PDB entry 8E5K | electron microscopy, 4.20 A resolution (low resolution: residue-level contacts below are approximate; hydrogen-bond / salt-bridge calls are withheld) | chains 6 and B of the 9 polymer chains in the assembly

== Chain 6 ==
Molecule: T DNA
Sequence (60 nucleotides; numbered 2 to 61; the number before each row is that of its first residue):
     2 CCCTGTCTGGCGTCCTCTCACCTATGATCATGACGGTCGTCAGTGTGTAG
    52 ATGATTAGTT
Disordered / not traced: 39-61

== Chain B ==
Molecule: DNA-directed RNA polymerase subunit beta'
From: Escherichia coli
Notes: EC 2.7.7.6
UniProtKB: P0A8T7 (RPOC_ECOLI); residues 1-1407 here = UniProt positions 1-1407
Sequence (1407 residues; row label = number of the first residue in the row):
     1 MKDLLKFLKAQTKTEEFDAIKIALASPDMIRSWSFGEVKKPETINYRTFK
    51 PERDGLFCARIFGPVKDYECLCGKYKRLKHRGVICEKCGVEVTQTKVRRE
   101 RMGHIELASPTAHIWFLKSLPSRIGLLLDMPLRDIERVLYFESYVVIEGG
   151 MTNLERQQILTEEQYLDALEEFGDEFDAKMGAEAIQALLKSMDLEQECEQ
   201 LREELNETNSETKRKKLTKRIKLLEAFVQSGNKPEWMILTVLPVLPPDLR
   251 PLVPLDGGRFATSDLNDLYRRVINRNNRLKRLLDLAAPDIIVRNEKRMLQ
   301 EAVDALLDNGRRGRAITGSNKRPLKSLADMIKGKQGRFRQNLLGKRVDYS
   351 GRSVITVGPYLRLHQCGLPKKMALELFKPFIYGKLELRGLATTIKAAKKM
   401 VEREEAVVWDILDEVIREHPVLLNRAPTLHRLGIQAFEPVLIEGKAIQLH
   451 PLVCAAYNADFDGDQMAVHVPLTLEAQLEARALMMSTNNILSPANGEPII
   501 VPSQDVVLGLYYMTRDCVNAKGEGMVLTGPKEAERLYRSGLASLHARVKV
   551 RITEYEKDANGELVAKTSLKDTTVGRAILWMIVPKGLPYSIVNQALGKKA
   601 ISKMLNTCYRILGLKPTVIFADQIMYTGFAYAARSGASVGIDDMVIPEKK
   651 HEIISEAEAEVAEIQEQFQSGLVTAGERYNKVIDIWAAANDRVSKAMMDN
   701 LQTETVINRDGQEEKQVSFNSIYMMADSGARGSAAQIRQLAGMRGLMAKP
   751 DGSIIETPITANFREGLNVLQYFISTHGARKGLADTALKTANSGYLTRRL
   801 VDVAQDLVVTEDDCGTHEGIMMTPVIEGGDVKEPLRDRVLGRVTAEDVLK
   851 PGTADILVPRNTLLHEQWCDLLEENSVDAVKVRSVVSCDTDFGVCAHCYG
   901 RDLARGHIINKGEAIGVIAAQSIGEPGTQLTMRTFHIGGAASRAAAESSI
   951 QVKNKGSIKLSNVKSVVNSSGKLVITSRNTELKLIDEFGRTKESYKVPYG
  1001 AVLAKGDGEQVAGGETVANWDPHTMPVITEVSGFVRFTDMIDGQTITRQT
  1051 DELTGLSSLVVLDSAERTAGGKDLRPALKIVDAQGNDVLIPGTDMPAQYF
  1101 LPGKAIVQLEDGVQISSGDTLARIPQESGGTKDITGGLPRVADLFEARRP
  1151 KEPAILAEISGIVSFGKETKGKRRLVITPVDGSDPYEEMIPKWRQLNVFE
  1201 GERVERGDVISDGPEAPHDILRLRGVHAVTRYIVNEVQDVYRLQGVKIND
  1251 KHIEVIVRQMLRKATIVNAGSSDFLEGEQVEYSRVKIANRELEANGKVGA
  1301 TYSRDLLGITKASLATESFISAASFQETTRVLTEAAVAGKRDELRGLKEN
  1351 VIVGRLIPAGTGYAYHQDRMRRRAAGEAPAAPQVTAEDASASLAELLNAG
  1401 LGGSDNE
Disordered / not traced: 1-15, 934-947, 1127-1135, 1374-1407
Disulfide bonds: Cys-72/Cys-88
Swiss-Prot annotation at these positions:
  - binding site (Zn(2+)): Cys-70, Cys-72, Cys-85, Cys-88, Cys-814, Cys-888, Cys-895, Cys-898
  - binding site (Mg(2+)): Asp-460, Asp-462, Asp-464
  - modified residue: Lys-983 (N6-acetyllysine)

== Chain 6 / chain B interface ==
Residue-residue contacts - 26 pairs, chain 6 then chain B:
  DC2(6) / Ser-210(B)
  DC3(6) / Thr-212(B)
  DC4(6) / Lys-1172(B)
  DC4(6) / Met-1189(B)
  DT5(6) / Lys-1172(B)
  DG11(6) / Arg-311(B)
  DG11(6) / Glu-1327(B)
  DG11(6) / Arg-1330(B)
  DC12(6) / Tyr-795(B)
  DC12(6) / Gln-1326(B)
  DC12(6) / Glu-1327(B)
  DG13(6) / Arg-339(B)
  DG13(6) / Ala-791(B)
  DG13(6) / Tyr-795(B)
  DT14(6) / Lys-334(B)
  DT14(6) / Ala-787(B)
  DT14(6) / Thr-790(B)
  DT14(6) / Ala-791(B)
  DT14(6) / Tyr-795(B)
  DC15(6) / Arg-339(B)
  DC15(6) / Pro-427(B)
  DC16(6) / Ala-426(B)
  DT17(6) / Arg-346(B)
  DT17(6) / Arg-352(B)
  DC23(6) / Leu-255(B)
  DT24(6) / Ser-319(B)
Interface residues without a listed pair, chain 6 (14 interface residues in all): DG10
Interface residues without a listed pair, chain B (24 interface residues in all): Leu-120, Gly-794, Arg-798, Gly-1171

== In short ==
The interface between chain 6 and chain B involves 14 residues on one side and 24 on the other. Curated
annotation (UniProt) lists 8 Zn2+-binding residues and 3 Mg2+-binding residues on chain B.
Chain 6 is T DNA and chain B is DNA-directed RNA polymerase subunit beta' (Escherichia coli); the structure,
Escherichia coli Rho-dependent transcription pre-termination complex containing 21 nt long RNA spacer,
Mg-ADP-BeF3, and NusG; TEC ..., was determined by electron microscopy together with 8E3F, 8E3H, 8E5L, 8E5O,
8E5P, 8E6W and 3 further entries from the same study.
